Entry 3HDI (X-ray diffraction, 2.70 A resolution); this record covers chains B and D of the 4 polymer chains in the assembly.

== Chain B ==
Molecule: Processing protease
Source organism: Bacillus halodurans C-125
Reference sequence: Q9KA85 (Q9KA85_BACHD); residue numbers follow UniProt; this construct covers 1-413
Sequence (421 residues; row label = number of the first residue in the row):
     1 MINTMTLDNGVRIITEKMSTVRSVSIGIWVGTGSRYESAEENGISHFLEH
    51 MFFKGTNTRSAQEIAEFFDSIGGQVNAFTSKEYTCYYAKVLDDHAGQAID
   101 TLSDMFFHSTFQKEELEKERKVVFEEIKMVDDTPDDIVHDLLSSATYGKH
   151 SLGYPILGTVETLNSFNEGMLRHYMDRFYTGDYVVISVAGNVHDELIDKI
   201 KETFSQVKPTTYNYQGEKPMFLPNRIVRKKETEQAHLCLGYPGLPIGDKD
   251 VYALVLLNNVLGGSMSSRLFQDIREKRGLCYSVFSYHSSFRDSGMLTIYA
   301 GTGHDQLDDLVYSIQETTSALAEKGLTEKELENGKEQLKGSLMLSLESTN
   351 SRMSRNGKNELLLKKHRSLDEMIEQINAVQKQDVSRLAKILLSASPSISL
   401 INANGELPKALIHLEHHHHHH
Not modelled in the structure: 1, 416-421
Differences from the reference sequence: expression tag (414-421)
Metal / ion sites: Co2+: His-46, His-50, Glu-126 (shared with Ala-14(D) of chain D)
From the paper describing this entry:
  - catalytic residues: Glu-49 (proposed by the authors, not directly observed)
  - catalytic residues: Arg-274, Tyr-281
  - mutagenesis - Y281F (at least 2000-fold): abolished catalytic activity on substrate-V
  - mutagenesis - E49Q (200-fold), M343D (20-fold): decreased catalytic activity
  - specificity-determining residues: Phe-78 (proposed by the authors, not directly observed)
  - binding site for Synthetic peptide: Arg-274, Tyr-281

== Chain D ==
Molecule: Synthetic peptide
Sequence (17 residues; numbered 1 to 17; the number before each row is that of its first residue):
     1 AAAAAAAAAAAAAAAAA
Metal / ion sites: Co2+: Ala-14 (shared with His-46(B), His-50(B), Glu-126(B) of chain B)

== Chain B / chain D interface ==
Contacting residue pairs (37; chain B residue first):
  His-46(B) / Ala-13(D)
  Glu-49(B) / Ala-13(D)
  Glu-49(B) / Ala-14(D)
  Glu-49(B) / Ala-15(D)
  His-50(B) / Ala-14(D)  hydrogen bond (side chain-backbone)
  Asn-76(B) / Ala-14(D)
  Asn-76(B) / Ala-15(D)
  Asn-76(B) / Ala-17(D)
  Ala-77(B) / Ala-13(D)
  Ala-77(B) / Ala-14(D)
  Ala-77(B) / Ala-15(D)
  Phe-78(B) / Ala-6(D)
  Phe-78(B) / Ala-13(D)
  Thr-79(B) / Ala-13(D)  hydrogen bond (backbone-backbone)
  Tyr-83(B) / Ala-6(D)
  Tyr-87(B) / Ala-5(D)
  Lys-89(B) / Ala-3(D)
  Glu-126(B) / Ala-13(D)
  Glu-126(B) / Ala-14(D)
  Val-130(B) / Ala-12(D)  hydrophobic
  Asp-135(B) / Ala-10(D)
  Asp-136(B) / Ala-10(D)
  Asp-136(B) / Ala-11(D)  hydrogen bond (side chain-backbone)
  Asp-136(B) / Ala-12(D)
  His-139(B) / Ala-10(D)
  Asp-140(B) / Ala-10(D)
  Asp-140(B) / Ala-11(D)
  Ile-156(B) / Ala-13(D)  hydrophobic
  Leu-157(B) / Ala-12(D)
  Tyr-286(B) / Ala-9(D)
  Ser-348(B) / Ala-2(D)  hydrogen bond (side chain-backbone)
  Ser-348(B) / Ala-3(D)
  Ser-348(B) / Ala-4(D)  hydrogen bond (side chain-backbone)
  Asn-350(B) / Ala-4(D)
  Ser-351(B) / Ala-4(D)
  Ser-354(B) / Ala-5(D)  hydrogen bond (side chain-backbone)
  Lys-358(B) / Ala-6(D)
Also at the interface, not in a pair above, chain B (26 interface residues in all): Trp-29, Phe-284

== In short ==
Chain B and chain D form an interface of 26 and 13 residues respectively; the contacts include 6 hydrogen
bonds. Among the polar pairs are His-50(B)/Ala-14(D), Asp-136(B)/Ala-11(D) and Ser-348(B)/Ala-2(D). From the
paper: catalytic residues Glu-49(B), Arg-274(B) and Tyr-281(B); E49Q and M343D of chain B reduce catalytic
activity.
Chain B is Processing protease (Bacillus halodurans C-125) and chain D is Synthetic peptide; the structure,
Crystal structure of Bacillus halodurans metallo peptidase, was determined by X-ray diffraction.
